5AM7 - chain A; structure by X-ray diffraction, 1.96 A resolution.

Chain A:
Protein: Fibroblast growth factor receptor 1
Organism: Homo sapiens
Notes: EC 2.7.10.1; fragment: kinase domain
UniProt: P11362 (FGFR1_HUMAN); residues 458-765 here = UniProt positions 458-765
Sequence (310 residues; each row starts with the number of its first residue):
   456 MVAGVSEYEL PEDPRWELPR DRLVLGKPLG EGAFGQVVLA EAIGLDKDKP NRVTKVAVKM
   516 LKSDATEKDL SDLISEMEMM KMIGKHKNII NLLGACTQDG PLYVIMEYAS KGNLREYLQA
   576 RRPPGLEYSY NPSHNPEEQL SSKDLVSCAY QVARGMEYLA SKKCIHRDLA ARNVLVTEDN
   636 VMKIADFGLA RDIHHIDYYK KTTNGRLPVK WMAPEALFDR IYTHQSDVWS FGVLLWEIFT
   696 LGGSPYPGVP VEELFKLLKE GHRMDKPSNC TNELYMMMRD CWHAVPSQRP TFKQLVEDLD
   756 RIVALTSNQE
Not modelled in the structure: 456-457, 487-489, 581-590, 765
Sequence notes: expression tag (456-457); conflict Ala488 (Cys in P11362), Ser584 (Cys in P11362); engineered mutation Met561 (Val in P11362)
Curated features (UniProtKB/Swiss-Prot):
  - active site: Asp623 (Proton acceptor)
  - binding site (ATP): Leu484 to Gly487, Phe489, Gly490, Lys514, Glu562 to Ala564, Asn568, Arg627, Asp641
  - modified residue (Phosphotyrosine): Tyr463, Tyr583, Tyr585, Tyr653, Tyr654, Tyr730
  - natural variant: Arg470 (R470L: In HH2), Pro483 (P483T: In HH2), Gly490 (G490R: In HRTFDS), Ala520 (A520T: In HH2), Ile538 (I538V: In HH2), Asn546 (N546K: In ECCL), Met561 (V561M: this construct carries the variant), Val607 (V607M: In HH2), Lys618 (K618N: In HH2), His621 (H621R: In HH2), Arg622 (R622G: In HH2; R622Q: In HH2), Asp623 (D623Y: In HRTFDS), 17 further natural variant entries in UniProt
  - mutagenesis: Lys514 (K514A: Loss of kinase activity), Arg577 (R577E: Strongly reduced autophosphorylation in response to FGF signaling. No effect on in vitro kinase activity), Arg609 (R609V: Abolishes interaction with PLCG1), Asp623 (D623A: Loss of kinase activity), Tyr653 (Y653F: No effect on kinase activity. Loss of autophosphorylation and kinase activity; when associated with F-654), Tyr654 (Y654F: Reduced kinase activity. Loss of autophosphorylation and kinase activity; when associated with F-653), Asp755 (D755V: Abolishes interaction with PLCG1)
Residues lining bound ligands: Dovitinib (38O; 4-amino-5-fluoro-3-[5-(4-methylpiperazin-1-yl)-1H-benzimidazol-2-yl]quinolin-2(1H)-one): Leu484, Val492, Ala512, Ile545, Met561, Glu562, Tyr563, Ala564, Ser565, Lys566, Gly567, Leu630, Asp641
From the paper describing this entry:
  - binding site for Dovitinib: Met561
  - conformationally variable residues (side-chain flip): Lys514
  - contacts within the chain: Lys514-Glu531 (salt bridge), Met535-Met561 (hydrophobic contact), Leu547-Met561 (hydrophobic contact), Ile545-Met561 (hydrophobic contact) (from molecular simulation)
  - mutagenesis - Y563C (7-fold): decreased binding to Dovitinib
  - mutagenesis - Y563C: decreased catalytic activity

Overview:
Ligands of chain A: Dovitinib. From UniProt: active-site residue Asp623, 13 ATP-binding residues and 7
mutagenesis sites. The paper reports a binding site for Dovitinib at Met561; Y563C reduces binding to
Dovitinib.
Chain A is Fibroblast growth factor receptor 1 (Homo sapiens); the structure, FGFR1 mutant with an inhibitor,
was determined by X-ray diffraction (same publication as 5AM6 and 4UWY).
